7RNP - chains A and D; structure by X-ray diffraction, 2.25 A resolution.

# Chain A (and D)
Molecule: Tryptophan synthase beta chain 1
Source organism: Pyrococcus furiosus
Notes: EC 4.2.1.20; chain D of this document is another copy of the same molecule, construct and numbering; everything in this record applies to it too
UniProtKB: Q8U093 (TRPB1_PYRFU); residue numbers follow UniProt; this construct covers 1-388
Chain sequence (396 residues; numbered 1 to 396; the number before each row is that of its first residue):
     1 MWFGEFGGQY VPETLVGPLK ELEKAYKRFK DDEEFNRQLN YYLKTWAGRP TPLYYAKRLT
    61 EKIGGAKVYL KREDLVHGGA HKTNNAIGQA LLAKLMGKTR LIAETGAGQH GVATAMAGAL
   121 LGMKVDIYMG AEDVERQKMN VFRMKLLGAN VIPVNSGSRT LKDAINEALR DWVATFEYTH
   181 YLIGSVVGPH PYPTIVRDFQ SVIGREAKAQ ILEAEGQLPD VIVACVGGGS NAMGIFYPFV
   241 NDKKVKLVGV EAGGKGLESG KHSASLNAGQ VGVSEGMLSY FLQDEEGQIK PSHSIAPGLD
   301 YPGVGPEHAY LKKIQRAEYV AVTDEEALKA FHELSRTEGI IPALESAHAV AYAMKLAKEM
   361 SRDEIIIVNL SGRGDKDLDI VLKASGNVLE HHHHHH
Not modelled in the structure: 385-396 (chain D: 155-157, 385-396)
Differences from the reference sequence: conflict Val16 (Ile in Q8U093), Gly17 (Glu in Q8U093), Val68 (Ile in Q8U093), Leu95 (Phe in Q8U093), Ser274 (Phe in Q8U093), Ser292 (Thr in Q8U093), Ala321 (Thr in Q8U093), Ala384 (Val in Q8U093); engineered mutation Glu275 (His in Q8U093); expression tag (389-396)
Modified / non-standard residues: Lys82 ((2S)-2-amino-6-[[3-hydroxy-2-methyl-5-(phosphonooxymethyl)pyridin-4-yl]methylideneamino]hexanoic acid; LLP)
Ion coordination: Na+: Ser263, Ser265, Tyr301, Gly303
Ligand contacts: 4-chloro-L-tryptophan (6G5): Lys82, Glu104, Thr105, Gly106, Ala107, Gly108, Gln109, His110, Leu161, Ile165, Gly184, Ser185, Val187, Gly227, Gly228, Pro297, Gly298, Tyr301
Swiss-Prot annotation at these positions:
  - modified residue: Lys82 (N6-(pyridoxal phosphate)lysine)
From the paper describing this entry:
  - mutagenesis - H275E: increased catalytic activity
  - binding site for 4-chloro-L-tryptophan: Gly298

# How chain A and chain D interact
Pairs across the interface (89; chain A residue first):
  Tyr41(A) - Tyr55(D)
  Tyr41(A) - Lys57(D)
  Lys44(A) - Pro52(D)
  Lys44(A) - Glu213(D)  salt bridge
  Thr45(A) - Pro52(D)
  Thr45(A) - Leu53(D)
  Thr45(A) - Tyr54(D)
  Thr45(A) - Arg72(D)
  Trp46(A) - Tyr54(D)
  Trp46(A) - Arg72(D)  hydrogen bond (backbone-side chain)
  Trp46(A) - Glu338(D)  hydrogen bond (side chain-backbone)
  Trp46(A) - Gly339(D)
  Trp46(A) - Ile340(D)
  Ala47(A) - Leu75(D)
  Gly48(A) - Pro52(D)
  Gly48(A) - Leu75(D)
  Pro52(A) - Lys44(D)
  Pro52(A) - Thr45(D)
  Tyr54(A) - Thr45(D)
  Tyr54(A) - Trp46(D)
  Tyr54(A) - Leu120(D)
  Tyr55(A) - Tyr41(D)
  Arg58(A) - Ala119(D)  hydrogen bond (side chain-backbone)
  Arg58(A) - Leu120(D)
  Arg58(A) - Gly122(D)
  Arg72(A) - Thr45(D)
  Arg72(A) - Trp46(D)  hydrogen bond (side chain-backbone)
  Arg72(A) - His77(D)  hydrogen bond
  Leu75(A) - Trp46(D)
  Leu75(A) - Ala47(D)
  Leu75(A) - Gly48(D)
  Leu75(A) - Leu75(D)
  Leu75(A) - His77(D)
  His77(A) - Arg72(D)  hydrogen bond
  His77(A) - Leu75(D)
  His77(A) - Gly339(D)  hydrogen bond (side chain-backbone)
  His77(A) - Ile340(D)
  Met116(A) - Gly339(D)
  Ala119(A) - Arg58(D)  hydrogen bond (backbone-side chain)
  Ala119(A) - Ser335(D)
  Ala119(A) - Arg336(D)
  Ala119(A) - Thr337(D)
  Ala119(A) - Gly339(D)
  Leu120(A) - Tyr54(D)
  Leu120(A) - Arg58(D)
  Gly122(A) - Arg58(D)
  Met139(A) - Leu378(D)  hydrophobic
  Phe142(A) - Leu378(D)
  Phe142(A) - Leu382(D)  hydrophobic
  Arg143(A) - Asp375(D)  salt bridge
  Arg143(A) - Leu378(D)
  Leu146(A) - Phe331(D)  hydrophobic
  Leu146(A) - His332(D)
  Leu146(A) - Ser335(D)
  Leu146(A) - Arg336(D)
  Leu146(A) - Leu378(D)  hydrophobic
  Leu147(A) - Ser335(D)
  Leu147(A) - Arg336(D)
  Leu147(A) - Gly339(D)
  Leu147(A) - Ile341(D)  hydrophobic
  Gly148(A) - Arg336(D)
  Phe331(A) - Leu146(D)  hydrophobic
  His332(A) - Leu146(D)
  Ser335(A) - Ala119(D)
  Ser335(A) - Leu146(D)
  Ser335(A) - Leu147(D)
  Arg336(A) - Ala119(D)
  Arg336(A) - Leu146(D)  hydrogen bond (backbone-backbone)
  Arg336(A) - Leu147(D)
  Thr337(A) - Ala119(D)
  Glu338(A) - Trp46(D)  hydrogen bond (backbone-side chain)
  Glu338(A) - Leu120(D)
  Gly339(A) - Trp46(D)
  Gly339(A) - His77(D)  hydrogen bond (backbone-side chain)
  Gly339(A) - Met116(D)
  Gly339(A) - Ala119(D)
  Gly339(A) - Leu147(D)
  Ile340(A) - Trp46(D)
  Ile340(A) - His77(D)
  Arg373(A) - Arg373(D)
  Arg373(A) - Asp375(D)  salt bridge
  Asp375(A) - Arg143(D)
  Asp375(A) - Arg373(D)  salt bridge
  Leu378(A) - Met139(D)  hydrophobic
  Leu378(A) - Phe142(D)
  Leu378(A) - Arg143(D)
  Leu378(A) - Leu146(D)  hydrophobic
  Val381(A) - Phe142(D)  hydrophobic
  Leu382(A) - Phe142(D)
Other interface residues (no listed pair), chain A (42 interface residues in all): Leu53, Asp74, Leu121, Lys145, Ile341, Asp379
Other interface residues (no listed pair), chain D (41 interface residues in all): Asp74, Leu121, Val381

# Summary
The interface between chain A and chain D involves 42 residues on one side and 41 on the other, with 11
hydrogen bonds and 4 salt bridges. Among the polar pairs are Lys44(A)-Glu213(D), Arg143(A)-Asp375(D) and
Arg373(A)-Asp375(D). From the paper: a binding site for 4-chloro-L-tryptophan at Gly298(A); H275E of chain A
increases catalytic activity.
Both chains are Tryptophan synthase beta chain 1 (Pyrococcus furiosus). Entry 7RNP (Engineered tryptophan
synthase b-subunit from Pyrococcus furiosus, PfTrpB2B9_H275E with 4-Cl-Trp non-covalently bound) was
determined by X-ray diffraction, deposited together with 7RNQ and 7ROF.
